PDB entry 7WAZ | electron microscopy, 3.40 A resolution | chains A and B of the 4 polymer chains in the assembly

Chain A:
Name: dPlmCasX
Organism: Planctomycetes bacterium
Reference sequence: A0A1G3BXR9 (A0A1G3BXR9_9BACT); numbering as in UniProt (aligned over 1-978)
Chain sequence (978 residues; row label = number of the first residue in the row):
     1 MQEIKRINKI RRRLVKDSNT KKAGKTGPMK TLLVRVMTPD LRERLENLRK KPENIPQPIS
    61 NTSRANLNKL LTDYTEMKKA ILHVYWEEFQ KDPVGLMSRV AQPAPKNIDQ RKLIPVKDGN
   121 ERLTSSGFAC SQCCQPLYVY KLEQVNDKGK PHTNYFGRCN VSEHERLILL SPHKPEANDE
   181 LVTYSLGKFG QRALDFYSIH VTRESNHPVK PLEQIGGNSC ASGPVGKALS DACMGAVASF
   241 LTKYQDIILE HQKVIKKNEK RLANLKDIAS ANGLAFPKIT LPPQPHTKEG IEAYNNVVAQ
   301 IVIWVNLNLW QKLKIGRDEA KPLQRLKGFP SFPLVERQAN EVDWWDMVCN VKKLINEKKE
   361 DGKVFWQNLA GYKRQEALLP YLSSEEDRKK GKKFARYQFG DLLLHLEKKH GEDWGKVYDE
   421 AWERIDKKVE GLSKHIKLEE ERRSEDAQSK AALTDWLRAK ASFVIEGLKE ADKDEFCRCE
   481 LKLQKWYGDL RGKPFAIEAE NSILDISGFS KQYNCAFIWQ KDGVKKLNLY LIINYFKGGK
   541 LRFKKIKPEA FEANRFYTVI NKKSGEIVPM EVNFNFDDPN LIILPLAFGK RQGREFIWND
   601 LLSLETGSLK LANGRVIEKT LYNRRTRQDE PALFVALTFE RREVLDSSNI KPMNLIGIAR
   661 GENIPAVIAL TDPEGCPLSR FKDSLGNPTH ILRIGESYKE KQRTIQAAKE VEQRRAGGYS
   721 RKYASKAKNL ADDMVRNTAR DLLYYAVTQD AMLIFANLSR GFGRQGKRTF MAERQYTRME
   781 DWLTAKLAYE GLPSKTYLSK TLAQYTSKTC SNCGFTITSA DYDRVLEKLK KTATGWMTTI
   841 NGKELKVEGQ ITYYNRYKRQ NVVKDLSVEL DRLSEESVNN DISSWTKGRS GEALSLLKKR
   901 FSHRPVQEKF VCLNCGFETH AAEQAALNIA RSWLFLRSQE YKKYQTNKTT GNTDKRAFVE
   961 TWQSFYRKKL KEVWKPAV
Not modelled in the structure: 1-3, 118-124, 175-182, 682-689
Differences from the reference sequence: engineered mutation Ala659 (Asp in A0A1G3BXR9), Ala756 (Glu in A0A1G3BXR9), Ala922 (Asp in A0A1G3BXR9)

Chain B:
Molecule: Ts-DNA
Organism: Planctomycetes bacterium
Sequence (40 nucleotides; row label = number of the first residue in the row; numbers below 1 keep their minus sign (DA-9 is residue -9)):
    -9 ATCGTTATAC TTTGATTTTC TGCTGCAGGA TGAAATCCCG
Not modelled in the structure: -9 to 0

Chain A / chain B interface:
Contacting residue pairs (51):
  Met29(A) - DA20(B)  base contact
  Lys188(A) - DG18(B)  salt bridge to the phosphate
  Lys188(A) - DG19(B)  salt bridge to the phosphate
  Phe189(A) - DG18(B)  sugar contact
  Gln191(A) - DG19(B)  phosphate contact
  Arg192(A) - DT21(B)  base contact
  Lys227(A) - DT21(B)  base contact
  Lys227(A) - DG22(B)  hydrogen bond to the base
  Asp231(A) - DT21(B)  base contact
  Gly235(A) - DG18(B)  sugar contact
  Ser239(A) - DA17(B)  base contact
  Val302(A) - DT8(B)  sugar contact
  Trp310(A) - DT7(B)  phosphate contact
  Trp310(A) - DT8(B)  phosphate contact
  Arg317(A) - DT7(B)  sugar contact
  Arg317(A) - DT8(B)  hydrogen bond to the sugar
  Asp318(A) - DA5(B)  phosphate contact
  Asp318(A) - DT6(B)  phosphate contact
  Ala320(A) - DT7(B)  sugar contact
  Lys321(A) - DT7(B)  phosphate contact
  Pro322(A) - DT7(B)  sugar contact
  Pro322(A) - DT8(B)  phosphate contact
  Ser507(A) - DT21(B)  sugar contact
  Ser510(A) - DG22(B)  hydrogen bond to the phosphate
  Gln512(A) - DG22(B)  hydrogen bond to the base
  Tyr513(A) - DT21(B)  base contact
  Ala612(A) - DT21(B)  phosphate contact
  Asn613(A) - DA20(B)  sugar contact
  Arg615(A) - DG19(B)  base contact
  Arg615(A) - DA20(B)  base contact
  Arg760(A) - DC16(B)  salt bridge to the phosphate
  Phe762(A) - DT2(B)  base contact
  Gly763(A) - DT1(B)  base contact
  Arg764(A) - DT1(B)  base contact
  Gln765(A) - DT11(B)  hydrogen bond to the base
  Lys767(A) - DC10(B)  hydrogen bond to the base
  Lys767(A) - DT11(B)  sugar contact
  Arg768(A) - DT11(B)  hydrogen bond to the phosphate
  Arg768(A) - DG12(B)  salt bridge to the phosphate
  Thr769(A) - DT11(B)  base contact
  Phe770(A) - DG12(B)  sugar contact
  Met771(A) - DG12(B)  hydrogen bond to the base
  Arg774(A) - DG15(B)  salt bridge to the phosphate
  Lys808(A) - DT2(B)  sugar contact
  Lys808(A) - DT3(B)  salt bridge to the phosphate
  Ser819(A) - DT3(B)  base contact
  Asp823(A) - DG4(B)  base contact
  Lys887(A) - DG4(B)  base contact
  Leu894(A) - DG4(B)  base contact
  Lys898(A) - DT3(B)  hydrogen bond to the base
  Gln907(A) - DT1(B)  phosphate contact
Also at the interface, not in a pair above, chain A (45 interface residues in all): Lys243, Tyr397, Lys610, Thr638
Also at the interface, not in a pair above, chain B (21 interface residues in all): DC13, DT14

In short:
45 residues of chain A and 21 residues of chain B are in contact, with 9 hydrogen bonds and 6 salt bridges.
Polar contacts include Lys227(A)-DG22(B), Gln512(A)-DG22(B) and Gln765(A)-DT11(B).
Here chain A is dPlmCasX and chain B is Ts-DNA, both from Planctomycetes bacterium. Entry 7WAZ
(PlmCasX-sgRNAv1-dsDNA ternary complex at ts loading state) was determined by electron microscopy, deposited
together with 7WAY, 7WB0 and 7WB1.
